1BFE - chain A; structure by X-ray diffraction, 2.30 A resolution.

Chain A:
Molecule: Psd-95
From: Rattus norvegicus
Notes: fragment: the third pdz domain of psd-95
UniProt: P31016 (DLG4_RAT); numbering as in UniProt (aligned over 302-402)
Chain sequence (119 residues; numbered 297 to 415; the number before each row is that of its first residue):
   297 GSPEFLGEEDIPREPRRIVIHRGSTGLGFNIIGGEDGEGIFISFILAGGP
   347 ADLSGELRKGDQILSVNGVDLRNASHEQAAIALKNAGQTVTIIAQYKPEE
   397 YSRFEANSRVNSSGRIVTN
Unresolved in the structure: 297-305
From the paper describing this entry:
  - conformationally variable residues (side-chain flip): H372

In short:
From the paper: conformational variability at H372.
Chain A is Psd-95 (Rattus norvegicus); the structure, The third pdz domain from the synaptic protein psd-95,
was determined by X-ray diffraction (same publication as 1BE9).
